Entry 7TAP (electron microscopy, 2.80 A resolution); this record covers chains D and E of the 15 polymer chains in the assembly.

# Chain D
Molecule: V-type proton ATPase subunit c'
Organism: Saccharomyces cerevisiae
UniProtKB: P32842 (VATL2_YEAST); residue numbers follow UniProt; this construct covers 1-164
Chain sequence (164 residues; each row starts with the number of its first residue):
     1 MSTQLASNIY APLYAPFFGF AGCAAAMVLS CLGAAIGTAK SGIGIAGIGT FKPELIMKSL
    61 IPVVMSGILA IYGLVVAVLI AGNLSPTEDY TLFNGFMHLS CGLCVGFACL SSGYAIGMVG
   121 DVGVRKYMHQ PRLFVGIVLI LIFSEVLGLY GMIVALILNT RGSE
Not modelled in the structure: 1-6
UniProt features mapped onto this chain:
  - site: E145 (Essential for proton translocation)
  - mutagenesis: E145 (E145D: Partial inactivation; E145L/Q: Inactivation)
Ligand contacts:
  - Archazolid A (KJL), molecule 1: V64, M65, G67, I68, A70, I71, Y72, I142, E145, V146, L149
  - Archazolid A (KJL), molecule 2: I142, F143, V146, L147, Y150
What the authors report for this chain:
  - binding site for Archazolid A: M65, G67, I68, I71, Y72, I142, F143, E145, V146, L147, L149, Y150

# Chain E
Molecule: V-type proton ATPase subunit c
Organism: Saccharomyces cerevisiae
UniProtKB: P25515 (VATL1_YEAST); residues 1-160 here = UniProt positions 1-160
Chain sequence (160 residues; row label = number of the first residue in the row):
     1 MTELCPVYAP FFGAIGCASA IIFTSLGAAY GTAKSGVGIC ATCVLRPDLL FKNIVPVIMA
    61 GIIAIYGLVV SVLVCYSLGQ KQALYTGFIQ LGAGLSVGLS GLAAGFAIGI VGDAGVRGSS
   121 QQPRLFVGMI LILIFAEVLG LYGLIVALLL NSRATQDVVC
Not modelled in the structure: 160
UniProt features mapped onto this chain:
  - site: E137 (Essential for proton translocation)
  - mutagenesis: E137 (E137D: Partial inactivation; E137Q/V/K: Inactivation)
Disulfides: C17-C75
Ligand contacts:
  - Archazolid A (KJL), molecule 1: I58, M59, G61, I62, I65, Y66, I134, E137, V138, L141
  - Archazolid A (KJL), molecule 2: F135, V138, L139, Y142
What the authors report for this chain:
  - binding site for Archazolid A: I58, M59, G61, I62, I65, Y66, I134, F135, E137, V138, L139, L141, Y142

# How chain D and chain E interact
Residue-residue contacts (74):
  I9(D) with M1(E); V7(E)
  Y10(D) with M1(E), hydrogen bond (side chain-backbone); V7(E), hydrophobic; Q80(E); K81(E)
  T91(D) with Q80(E)
  L92(D) with V7(E)
  F93(D) with P10(E), hydrophobic; G79(E); Q80(E)
  F96(D) with V7(E); Y8(E), hydrophobic; P10(E); F11(E); A14(E)
  M97(D) with L78(E), hydrophobic
  S100(D) with A14(E)
  L103(D) with A18(E), hydrophobic; I22(E), hydrophobic
  C104(D) with C17(E); A18(E), hydrophobic; I21(E), hydrophobic
  F107(D) with I22(E), hydrophobic
  S111(D) with S25(E); L26(E), hydrogen bond (side chain-backbone); A29(E)
  Y114(D) with A29(E); A33(E), hydrophobic
  A115(D) with A29(E)
  M118(D) with A33(E), hydrophobic
  V119(D) with T32(E)
  V122(D) with V37(E), hydrophobic; C40(E), hydrophobic
  G123(D) with C40(E), hydrogen bond (backbone-side chain)
  K126(D) with C40(E); A41(E); V44(E)
  H129(D) with V44(E)
  Q130(D) with C43(E); V44(E), hydrogen bond (side chain-backbone); P47(E)
  R132(D) with P47(E)
  L133(D) with C40(E); C43(E), hydrophobic; L50(E), hydrophobic
  V135(D) with F51(E), hydrophobic
  G136(D) with L50(E)
  I137(D) with C40(E), hydrophobic
  I140(D) with T32(E); G36(E); I39(E), hydrophobic; I54(E), hydrophobic
  F143(D) with V57(E), hydrophobic; I58(E), hydrophobic
  S144(D) with T32(E)
  L147(D) with S25(E); A28(E), hydrophobic; A29(E); A64(E), hydrophobic
  Y150(D) with A64(E); I65(E); L68(E)
  V154(D) with I21(E), hydrophobic; L68(E), hydrophobic; S71(E); V72(E), hydrophobic
  I157(D) with V72(E), hydrophobic; Y76(E), hydrophobic
  L158(D) with C17(E), hydrophobic; C75(E), hydrophobic
  R161(D) with C75(E), hydrogen bond (side chain-backbone); Y76(E), hydrogen bond (side chain-backbone); L78(E), hydrogen bond (side chain-backbone)
Interface residues without a listed pair, chain D (40 interface residues in all): Y14, L99, A108, L139, G151
Interface residues without a listed pair, chain E (45 interface residues in all): T2, C5, I15, Y30, D48

# Summary
Chain D and chain E form an interface of 40 and 45 residues respectively; the contacts include 7 hydrogen
bonds. Polar contacts include Y10(D)-M1(E), S111(D)-L26(E) and G123(D)-C40(E). One Archazolid A molecule is
bound between chain D and chain E. The paper reports a binding site for Archazolid A at M65(D), G67(D) and
I58(E) among others.
Chain D is V-type proton ATPase subunit c' and chain E is V-type proton ATPase subunit c, both from
Saccharomyces cerevisiae; the structure, Cryo-EM structure of archazolid A bound to yeast VO V-ATPase, was
determined by electron microscopy, deposited together with 7TAO.
